Entry 9HGQ (X-ray diffraction, 1.90 A resolution); this record covers chains A and B.

[Chain A (and B)]
Name: 2-methylisocitrate lyase
Source organism: Coxiella burnetii
Notes: EC 4.1.3.30; chain B of this document is another copy of the same molecule, construct and numbering; everything in this record applies to it too
Reference sequence: Q83DG5 (Q83DG5_COXBU); residues 1-290 here = UniProt positions 1-290
Chain sequence (312 residues; row label = number of the first residue in the row; numbers below 1 keep their minus sign (Met-21 is residue -21)):
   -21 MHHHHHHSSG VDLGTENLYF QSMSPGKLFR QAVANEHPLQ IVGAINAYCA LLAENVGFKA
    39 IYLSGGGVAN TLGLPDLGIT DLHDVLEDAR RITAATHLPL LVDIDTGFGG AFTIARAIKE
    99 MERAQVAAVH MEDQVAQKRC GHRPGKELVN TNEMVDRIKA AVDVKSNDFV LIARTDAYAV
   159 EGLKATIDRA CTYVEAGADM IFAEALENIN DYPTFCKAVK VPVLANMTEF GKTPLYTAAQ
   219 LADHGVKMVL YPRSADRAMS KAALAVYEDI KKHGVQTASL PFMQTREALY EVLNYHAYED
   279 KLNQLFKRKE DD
Disordered / not traced: -21 to -4, 283-290 (chain B: -21 to -1, 286-290)
Construct notes: initiating methionine (-21); expression tag (-20 to 0)
Metal / ion sites: Mg2+: Asp81 (together with alpha-methylisocitric acid)
Residues lining bound ligands: alpha-methylisocitric acid (MIC): Tyr40, Ser42, Gly43, Gly44, Asp54, Asp81, Arg152, Phe180, Glu182, Asn204, Thr206, Pro230, Arg231, Arg235
From the paper describing this entry:
  - catalytic residues: Glu110, Cys118
  - binding site for alpha-methylisocitric acid: Cys118, Arg152
  - conformationally variable residues (loop rearrangement, side-chain flip): Val113 to Glu125, Arg152
  - catalytic residues: Arg152 (proposed by the authors, not directly observed)
  - Mg2+ coordination: Asp81
  - binding site for alpha-methylisocitric acid: Glu182 (proposed by the authors, not directly observed)
  - mutagenesis - D54N, D81N, E110Q, K116Q, C118S, R152Q, E182Q: abolished catalytic activity
  - mutagenesis - Y40F (0.6 s-1), H120Q (5.7 s-1): decreased catalytic activity on 2-MIC

[Interface between chain A and chain B]
Residue-residue contacts (159; chain A residue first):
  Gln18(A) - Ile248(B)  hydrogen bond (side chain-backbone)
  Gln18(A) - Gly252(B)
  Val20(A) - Tyr245(B)  hydrophobic
  Gly21(A) - Tyr245(B)  hydrogen bond (backbone-side chain)
  Ala22(A) - Tyr245(B)
  Ile23(A) - Asn24(B)
  Asn24(A) - Ile23(B)
  Asn24(A) - Thr49(B)
  Ala25(A) - Thr49(B)  hydrogen bond (backbone-backbone)
  Ala25(A) - Leu50(B)
  Tyr26(A) - Asn48(B)
  Tyr26(A) - Thr49(B)  hydrogen bond (backbone-backbone)
  Tyr26(A) - Ser238(B)
  Cys27(A) - Tyr245(B)
  Leu29(A) - Gly51(B)
  Leu30(A) - Ser238(B)
  Leu30(A) - Tyr245(B)  hydrophobic
  Ala31(A) - Tyr245(B)
  Val34(A) - Leu242(B)  hydrophobic
  Val34(A) - Tyr245(B)
  Val34(A) - Glu246(B)
  Val34(A) - Lys249(B)
  Gly35(A) - Lys249(B)  hydrogen bond (backbone-side chain)
  Phe36(A) - Tyr245(B)
  Phe36(A) - Ile248(B)  hydrophobic
  Phe36(A) - Lys249(B)
  Asn48(A) - Tyr26(B)
  Asn48(A) - Leu267(B)
  Asn48(A) - Leu271(B)
  Thr49(A) - Asn24(B)
  Thr49(A) - Ala25(B)  hydrogen bond (backbone-backbone)
  Thr49(A) - Tyr26(B)  hydrogen bond (backbone-backbone)
  Leu50(A) - Ala25(B)
  Leu50(A) - Arg69(B)
  Leu50(A) - Ala73(B)
  Gly51(A) - Leu29(B)
  Gly51(A) - Leu271(B)
  Leu52(A) - Leu271(B)
  Pro53(A) - Tyr273(B)  hydrophobic
  Pro53(A) - Tyr276(B)
  Leu55(A) - Tyr273(B)  hydrophobic
  Glu65(A) - Arg69(B)
  Asp66(A) - Arg69(B)  salt bridge
  Arg69(A) - Leu50(B)
  Arg69(A) - Glu65(B)
  Arg69(A) - Asp66(B)  salt bridge
  Ala73(A) - Leu50(B)
  Gly119(A) - Phe284(B)
  Arg121(A) - Leu280(B)  hydrogen bond (side chain-backbone)
  Arg121(A) - Asn281(B)  hydrogen bond
  Arg121(A) - Phe284(B)  hydrogen bond (side chain-backbone)
  Pro122(A) - Leu280(B)
  Met205(A) - Gln254(B)  hydrogen bond (backbone-side chain)
  Thr206(A) - Arg264(B)
  Glu207(A) - Gln254(B)  hydrogen bond
  Glu207(A) - Leu258(B)
  Glu207(A) - Met261(B)
  Glu207(A) - Arg264(B)  hydrogen bond (backbone-side chain)
  Phe208(A) - Leu258(B)
  Phe208(A) - Met261(B)  hydrophobic
  Phe208(A) - Gln262(B)
  Phe208(A) - Arg264(B)  hydrogen bond (backbone-side chain)
  Leu213(A) - Val253(B)  hydrophobic
  Leu213(A) - Gln254(B)
  Leu213(A) - Leu258(B)  hydrophobic
  Tyr214(A) - Val253(B)
  Thr215(A) - Gly252(B)
  Ala216(A) - Gly252(B)  hydrogen bond (backbone-backbone)
  Tyr229(A) - Ile248(B)
  Tyr229(A) - Gly252(B)  hydrogen bond (side chain-backbone)
  Tyr229(A) - Gln254(B)
  Ser232(A) - Val244(B)
  Ser232(A) - Gln254(B)
  Ser232(A) - Met261(B)
  Ala233(A) - Val244(B)
  Ala233(A) - Tyr245(B)  hydrophobic
  Arg235(A) - Met261(B)
  Arg235(A) - Gln262(B)  hydrogen bond (backbone-backbone)
  Arg235(A) - Arg264(B)
  Ala236(A) - Ala240(B)
  Ala236(A) - Val244(B)  hydrophobic
  Ala236(A) - Phe260(B)
  Met237(A) - Met237(B)
  Met237(A) - Ala241(B)  hydrophobic
  Ser238(A) - Tyr26(B)
  Ser238(A) - Leu30(B)
  Ser238(A) - Gln262(B)
  Lys239(A) - Pro259(B)  hydrogen bond (side chain-backbone)
  Lys239(A) - Phe260(B)
  Lys239(A) - Gln262(B)
  Ala240(A) - Ala236(B)
  Ala240(A) - Ala240(B)  hydrophobic
  Ala241(A) - Leu30(B)  hydrophobic
  Ala241(A) - Met237(B)  hydrophobic
  Leu242(A) - Val34(B)  hydrophobic
  Val244(A) - Ser232(B)
  Val244(A) - Ala233(B)
  Val244(A) - Ala236(B)  hydrophobic
  Tyr245(A) - Val20(B)  hydrophobic
  Tyr245(A) - Gly21(B)  hydrogen bond (side chain-backbone)
  Tyr245(A) - Ala22(B)
  Tyr245(A) - Cys27(B)
  Tyr245(A) - Leu30(B)  hydrophobic
  Tyr245(A) - Ala31(B)
  Tyr245(A) - Val34(B)
  Tyr245(A) - Phe36(B)
  Tyr245(A) - Ala233(B)
  Glu246(A) - Val34(B)
  Ile248(A) - Gln18(B)  hydrogen bond (backbone-side chain)
  Ile248(A) - Phe36(B)  hydrophobic
  Ile248(A) - Tyr229(B)
  Ile248(A) - Ser232(B)
  Lys249(A) - Gln18(B)
  Lys249(A) - Val34(B)
  Lys249(A) - Gly35(B)
  Lys249(A) - Phe36(B)
  Gly252(A) - Gln18(B)
  Gly252(A) - Thr215(B)
  Gly252(A) - Ala216(B)  hydrogen bond (backbone-backbone)
  Gly252(A) - Tyr229(B)  hydrogen bond (backbone-side chain)
  Val253(A) - Leu213(B)
  Val253(A) - Tyr214(B)
  Gln254(A) - Met205(B)  hydrogen bond (side chain-backbone)
  Gln254(A) - Glu207(B)  hydrogen bond
  Gln254(A) - Leu213(B)
  Gln254(A) - Tyr229(B)
  Gln254(A) - Ser232(B)
  Leu258(A) - Glu207(B)
  Leu258(A) - Leu213(B)  hydrophobic
  Pro259(A) - Lys239(B)
  Phe260(A) - Ala236(B)
  Phe260(A) - Lys239(B)
  Met261(A) - Glu207(B)
  Met261(A) - Ser232(B)
  Met261(A) - Arg235(B)
  Met261(A) - Ala236(B)
  Gln262(A) - Phe208(B)
  Gln262(A) - Arg235(B)  hydrogen bond (backbone-backbone)
  Gln262(A) - Ser238(B)
  Gln262(A) - Lys239(B)
  Thr263(A) - Phe208(B)
  Arg264(A) - Cys118(B)  hydrogen bond
  Arg264(A) - Glu207(B)  hydrogen bond (side chain-backbone)
  Arg264(A) - Phe208(B)  hydrogen bond (side chain-backbone)
  Arg264(A) - Arg235(B)
  Leu267(A) - Asn48(B)
  Leu267(A) - Arg235(B)
  Tyr268(A) - Arg121(B)
  Leu271(A) - Asn48(B)
  Leu271(A) - Gly51(B)
  Tyr273(A) - Pro53(B)  hydrophobic
  Tyr273(A) - Leu55(B)
  Tyr273(A) - Arg121(B)
  Tyr276(A) - Pro53(B)  hydrophobic
  Tyr276(A) - Leu55(B)  hydrophobic
  Glu277(A) - Leu55(B)
  Glu277(A) - Arg117(B)  salt bridge
  Glu277(A) - Arg121(B)  salt bridge
  Asn281(A) - Arg117(B)
Interface residues without a listed pair, chain A (76 interface residues in all): Ile57, Cys118, His120, Gly209, Arg231, His274
Interface residues without a listed pair, chain B (78 interface residues in all): Leu52, Asp54, Ile57, His120, Pro122, Thr206, Gly209, Arg231, His251, Thr255, Thr263

[Overview]
Chain A and chain B form an interface of 76 and 78 residues respectively; the contacts include 28 hydrogen
bonds and 4 salt bridges. Polar contacts include Asp66(A)-Arg69(B), Glu277(A)-Arg117(B) and
Glu277(A)-Arg121(B). The paper reports catalytic residues Glu110(A), Cys118(A) and Arg152(A); D54N, D81N and
E110Q of chain A, among others, abolish catalytic activity; 9 substitutions were tested in all.
Chain A and chain B are both 2-methylisocitrate lyase (Coxiella burnetii); the structure, Crystal Structure of
the Coxiella burnetii 2-methylisocitrate lyase Bound to Substrate 2-MIC, was determined by X-ray diffraction,
deposited together with 9HGK, 9HGO, 9HHS, 9HHY and 9HRA.
